8RKG - chains C and O of the 8 polymer chains in the assembly; structure by X-ray diffraction, 2.90 A resolution.

Chain C:
Molecule: XlZPA protein
From: Xenopus laevis
Reference sequence: A1L3D9 (A1L3D9_XENLA); residues 161-338 here = UniProt positions 161-338
Chain sequence (188 residues; numbered 161 to 348; the number before each row is that of its first residue):
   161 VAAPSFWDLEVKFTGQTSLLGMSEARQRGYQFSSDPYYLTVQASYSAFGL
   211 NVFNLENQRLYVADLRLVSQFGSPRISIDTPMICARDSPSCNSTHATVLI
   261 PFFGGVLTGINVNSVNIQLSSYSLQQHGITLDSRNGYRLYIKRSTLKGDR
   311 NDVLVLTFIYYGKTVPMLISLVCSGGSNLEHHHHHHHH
Disordered / not traced: 161-165, 335-348
Construct notes: expression tag (339-348)
Disulfides: C251-C333
Covalent attachments: N-acetylglucosamine (NAG) linked to N252
Ligand contacts: bicine (BCN): K172, F173, T174, G175, N211, D224, Y320, Y321

Chain O:
Molecule: XlZPA protein
From: Xenopus laevis
Reference sequence: A1L3D9 (A1L3D9_XENLA); residues 130-160 here = UniProt positions 130-160
Chain sequence (31 residues; each row starts with the number of its first residue):
   130 DEPGSSVVTCTKDSMTVRIPRTLSGFDDEIP
Disordered / not traced: 130-132

Interface between chain C and chain O:
Pairs across the interface - 24 pairs, chain C then chain O:
  F166(C) - G154(O)
  F166(C) - D156(O)
  F166(C) - I159(O)
  F166(C) - P160(O)
  W167(C) - L152(O)  hydrophobic
  W167(C) - S153(O)  hydrogen bond (side chain-backbone)
  W167(C) - G154(O)
  W167(C) - F155(O)
  M182(C) - F155(O)  hydrophobic
  M182(C) - D156(O)
  R186(C) - F155(O)  hydrogen bond (side chain-backbone)
  R186(C) - D156(O)  salt bridge
  F192(C) - F155(O)  hydrophobic
  S193(C) - F155(O)
  S193(C) - D157(O)
  S194(C) - G154(O)
  S194(C) - F155(O)
  S194(C) - D157(O)  hydrogen bond (backbone-side chain)
  S194(C) - E158(O)
  L199(C) - S153(O)
  T200(C) - F155(O)
  F231(C) - S153(O)
  I236(C) - L152(O)  hydrophobic
  I238(C) - L152(O)  hydrophobic
Also at the interface, not in a pair above, chain C (15 interface residues in all): L227, S233, P234
Also at the interface, not in a pair above, chain O (10 interface residues in all): S135

Overview:
15 residues of chain C face 10 of chain O across their interface; the contacts include 3 hydrogen bonds and 1
salt bridge. Among the polar pairs are R186(C)-D156(O), W167(C)-S153(O) and R186(C)-F155(O). Bound to chain C:
bicine. N-acetylglucosamine is covalently linked to N252(C).
Here chain C is XlZPA protein and chain O is XlZPA protein, both from Xenopus laevis. Entry 8RKG (Crystal
structure of tetrameric collagenase-cleaved Xenopus ZP2-N2N3 (cleaved xZP2-N2N3)) was determined by X-ray
diffraction, deposited together with 8BQU, 8RKF, 8RKH and 8RKI.
